5LPE - chain A; structure by X-ray diffraction, 2.65 A resolution.

Chain A:
Molecule: Kallikrein-10
Organism: Homo sapiens
Notes: EC 3.4.21.-
Reference sequence: O43240 (KLK10_HUMAN); the construct lacks a stretch of the UniProt sequence and is renumbered around it, so the offset changes along the chain: 13-36 = UniProt 43-66; 38-67 = UniProt 67-96; 72-94 = UniProt 99-121; 97-125 = UniProt 132-160; 4 more segments
Chain sequence (234 residues; row label = number of the first residue in the row; note: 11 numbers in that range are skipped by the numbering (no residue carries them; nothing is unmodelled there); a row labelled like 94A-94J holds insertion residues (94A, then the next letters in order)):
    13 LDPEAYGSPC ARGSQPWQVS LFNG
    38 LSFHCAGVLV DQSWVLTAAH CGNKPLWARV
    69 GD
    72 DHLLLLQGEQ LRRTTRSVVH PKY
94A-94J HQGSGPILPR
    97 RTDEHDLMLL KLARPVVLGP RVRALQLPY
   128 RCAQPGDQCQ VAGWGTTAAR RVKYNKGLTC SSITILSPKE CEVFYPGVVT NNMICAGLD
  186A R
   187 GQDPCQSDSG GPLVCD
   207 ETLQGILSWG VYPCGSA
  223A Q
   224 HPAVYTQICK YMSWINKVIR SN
Disordered / not traced: 13-20, 72-77, 94A-94J, 146-151
Cystine bridges: Cys22-Cys157, Cys42-Cys58, Cys129-Cys232, Cys136-Cys201, Cys168-Cys182, Cys191-Cys220
Metal / ion sites: Zn2+: His57, Asp99, Asp102
Swiss-Prot annotation at these positions:
  - active site (Charge relay system): His57, Asp102, Ser195
Reported in the primary citation:
  - Zn2+ coordination: His57, Asp99, Asp102
  - catalytic residues: His57, Asp102, Ser193, Ser195
  - contacts within the chain: Trp141-Asp194 (hydrogen bond), His57-Ser195, Asp102-Ser214
  - conformationally variable residues (order/disorder transition, side-chain flip): His57, Asp102, Ala146 to Tyr151, Asp189, Ser195
  - specificity-determining residues: Arg97, Asp99, Asp189, Pro190, Tyr218, Ala226 (proposed by the authors, not directly observed)
  - specificity-determining residues: Tyr172, Trp215

In short:
The Zn2+ site is built by His57, Asp99 and Asp102. Curated annotation (UniProt) lists 3 active-site residues.
From the paper: catalytic residues His57, Asp102 and Ser193 among others; Zn2+ coordination by His57, Asp99
and Asp102.
Chain A is Kallikrein-10 (Homo sapiens); the structure, Kallikrein-related peptidase 10 complex with Zn2+, was
determined by X-ray diffraction (same publication as 5LPF).
